Entry 6K42 (electron microscopy, 4.10 A resolution (low resolution: residue-level contacts below are approximate; hydrogen-bond / salt-bridge calls are withheld)); this record covers chains A and R of the 5 polymer chains in the assembly.

# Chain A
Name: Guanine nucleotide-binding protein G(i) subunit alpha-1
Source organism: Bos taurus
Reference sequence: P63097 (GNAI1_BOVIN); residue numbers follow UniProt; this construct covers 1-354
Amino-acid sequence (354 residues; numbered 1 to 354; the number before each row is that of its first residue):
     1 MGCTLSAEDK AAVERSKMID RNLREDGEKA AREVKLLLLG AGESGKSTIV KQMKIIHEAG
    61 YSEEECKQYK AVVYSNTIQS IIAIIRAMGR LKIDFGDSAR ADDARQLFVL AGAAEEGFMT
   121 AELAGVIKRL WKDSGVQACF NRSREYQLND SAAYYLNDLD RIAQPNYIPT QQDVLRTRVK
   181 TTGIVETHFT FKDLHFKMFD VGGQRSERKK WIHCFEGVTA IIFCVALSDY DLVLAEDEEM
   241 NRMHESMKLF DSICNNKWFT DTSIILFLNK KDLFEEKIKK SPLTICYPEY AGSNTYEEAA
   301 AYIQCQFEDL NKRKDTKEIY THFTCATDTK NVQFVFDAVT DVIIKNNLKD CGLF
Disordered / not traced: 1-4, 57-181, 234-240
Curated features (UniProtKB/Swiss-Prot):
  - region: Lys35 to Thr48 (G1 motif), Asp173 to Thr181 (G2 motif), Phe196 to Arg205 (G3 motif), Ile265 to Asp272 (G4 motif), Thr324 to Thr329 (G5 motif)
  - binding site (GTP): Glu43 to Thr48, Asp150, Ser151, Leu175 to Arg178, Asp200 to Gln204, Asn269 to Asp272, Ala326
  - binding site (Mg(2+)): Ser47, Thr181
  - lipidation: Gly2 (N-myristoyl glycine), Cys3 (S-palmitoyl cysteine)

# Chain R
Name: Alpha-2A adrenergic receptor, Endolysin, Alpha-2B adrenergic receptor
Source organism: Homo sapiens
Notes: EC 3.2.1.17
Reference sequence: chimeric construct of P08913, A0A097J809, P18089: residues -187 to -161 from P08913 (ADA2A_HUMAN) positions 1-27 (UniProt number = residue number + 188); residues -153 to 6 from A0A097J809 positions 2-161 (UniProt number = residue number + 155); residues 7-354 from P18089 positions 7-217 (offset varies); residues 355-450 from P18089 positions 355-450 (same numbers)
Amino-acid sequence (512 residues; row label = number of the first residue in the row; note: 137 numbers in that range are skipped by the numbering (no residue carries them; nothing is unmodelled there); numbers below 1 keep their minus sign (Asp-198 is residue -198)):
  -198 DDDDAHHHHH HMGSLQPDAG NASWNGTEAP GGGARATPEN LYFQGNIFEM LRIDEGLRLK
  -138 IYKDTEGYYT IGIGHLLTKS PSLNAAKSEL DKAIGRNTNG VITKDEAEKL FNQDVDAAVR
   -78 GILRNAKLKP VYDSLDAVRR AALINMVFQM GETGVAGFTN SLRMLQQKRW DEAAVNLAKS
   -18 RWYNQTPNRA KRVITTFRTG TWDAYYSVQA TAAIAAAITF LILFTIFGNA LVILAVLTSR
    42 SLRAPQNLFL VSLAAADILV ATLIIPFSLA NELLGYWYFR RTWCEVYLAL DVLFCTSSIV
   102 HLCAISLDRY WAVSRALEYN SKRTPRRIKC IILTVWLIAA VISLPPLIYK GDQGPQPRGR
   162 PQCKLNQEAW YILASSIGSF FAPCLIMILV YLRIYLIAKR SNR
   342 RGPRAKGGPG QGEQWWRRRA QLTREKRFTF VLAVVIGVFV LCWFPFFFSY SLGAICPKHC
   402 KVPHGLFQFF FWIGYCNSSL NPVIYTIFNQ DFRRAFRRIL CRPWTQTAW
Disordered / not traced: -198 to 10, 152-161, 342-357, 399-400, 446-450
Sequence notes: expression tag (-198 to -188); linker (-160 to -154); conflict Thr-101 (Cys54 in A0A097J809), Ala-58 (Cys97 in A0A097J809)
Cystine bridges: Cys85-Cys164
Small-molecule neighbours: CZX (4-[(1S)-1-(2,3-dimethylphenyl)ethyl]-1H-imidazole): Asp92, Val93, Cys96, Thr97, Leu166, Ser176, Ser177, Ser180, Trp384, Phe387, Phe388, Tyr391, Phe412, Gly415, Tyr416
Curated features (UniProtKB/Swiss-Prot):
  - site: Asp92 (Implicated in ligand binding), Ser176 (Implicated in catechol agonist binding), Ser180 (Implicated in catechol agonist binding)
  - lipidation: Cys442 (S-palmitoyl cysteine)

# Chain A / chain R interface
Residue-residue contacts (28):
  Glu28(A) - Pro126(R)
  Arg32(A) - Pro46(R)
  Arg32(A) - Asn121(R)
  Arg32(A) - Arg124(R)
  Leu194(A) - Leu118(R)
  Leu194(A) - Ser122(R)
  Asp315(A) - Arg365(R)
  Phe336(A) - Leu118(R)
  Val339(A) - Leu118(R)
  Thr340(A) - Ala117(R)
  Thr340(A) - Leu118(R)
  Ile343(A) - Leu118(R)
  Ile343(A) - Asn121(R)
  Ile344(A) - Ser202(R)
  Asn347(A) - Ala113(R)
  Asn347(A) - Val114(R)
  Lys349(A) - Asn430(R)
  Lys349(A) - Gln431(R)
  Asp350(A) - Gln47(R)
  Asp350(A) - Asn430(R)
  Cys351(A) - Arg110(R)
  Gly352(A) - Phe429(R)
  Leu353(A) - Ile195(R)
  Leu353(A) - Phe369(R)
  Leu353(A) - Val372(R)
  Leu353(A) - Leu373(R)
  Phe354(A) - Arg365(R)
  Phe354(A) - Arg368(R)
Other interface residues (no listed pair), chain A (18 interface residues in all): Asp341, Leu348
Other interface residues (no listed pair), chain R (22 interface residues in all): Ala361

# Summary
18 residues of chain A face 22 of chain R across their interface. Bound to chain R: compound CZX. UniProt
lists 22 GTP-binding residues and Mg2+-binding residues Ser47(A) and Thr181(A) on chain A.
Chain A is Guanine nucleotide-binding protein G(i) subunit alpha-1 (Bos taurus) and chain R is Alpha-2A
adrenergic receptor, Endolysin, Alpha-2B adrenergic receptor (Homo sapiens); the structure, cryo-EM structure
of alpha2BAR-Gi1 complex, was determined by electron microscopy together with 6K41 from the same study.
